PDB entry 8S5I | electron microscopy, 3.10 A resolution | chains A and F of the 6 polymer chains in the assembly

[Chain A (and F)]
Name: Cystathionine beta-synthase
Source organism: Homo sapiens
Notes: EC 4.2.1.22; chain F of this document is another copy of the same molecule, construct and numbering; everything in this record applies to it too
Reference sequence: P35520 (CBS_HUMAN); residues 1-551 here = UniProt positions 1-551
Amino-acid sequence (559 residues; row label = number of the first residue in the row):
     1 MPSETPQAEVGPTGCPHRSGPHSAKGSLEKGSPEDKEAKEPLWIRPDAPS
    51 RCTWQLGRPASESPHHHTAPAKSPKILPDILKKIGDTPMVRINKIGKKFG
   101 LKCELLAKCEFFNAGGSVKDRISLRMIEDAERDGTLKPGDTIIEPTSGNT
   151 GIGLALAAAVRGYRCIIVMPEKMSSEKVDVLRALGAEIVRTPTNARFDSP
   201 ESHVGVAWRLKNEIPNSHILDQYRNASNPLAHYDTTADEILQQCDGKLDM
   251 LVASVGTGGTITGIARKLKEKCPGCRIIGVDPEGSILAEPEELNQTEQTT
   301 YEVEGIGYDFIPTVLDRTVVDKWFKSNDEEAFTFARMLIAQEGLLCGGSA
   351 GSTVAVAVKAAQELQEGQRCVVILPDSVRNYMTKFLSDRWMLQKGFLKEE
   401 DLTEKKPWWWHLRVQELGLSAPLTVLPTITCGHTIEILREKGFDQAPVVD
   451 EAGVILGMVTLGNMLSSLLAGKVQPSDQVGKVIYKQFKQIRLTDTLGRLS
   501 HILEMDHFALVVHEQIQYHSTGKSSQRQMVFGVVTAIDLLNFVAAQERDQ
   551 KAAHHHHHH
Not modelled in the structure: 1-41, 549-559
Construct notes: expression tag (552-559)
Modified / non-standard residues: K119 ((2S)-2-amino-6-[[3-hydroxy-2-methyl-5-(phosphonooxymethyl)pyridin-4-yl]methylideneamino]hexanoic acid; LLP)
UniProt features mapped onto this chain:
  - binding site (heme): C52, H65
  - binding site (pyridoxal 5'-phosphate): N149, G256 to T260, S349
  - modified residue: S27 (Phosphoserine), K119 (N6-(pyridoxal phosphate)lysine), S199 (Phosphoserine)
  - cross-link: K211 (Glycyl lysine isopeptide (Lys-Gly) (interchain with G-Cter in SUMO))
  - natural variant: R18 (R18C: Results in 1/3 to 2/3 the enzyme activity of the wild-type), P49 (P49L: In CBSD), R58 (R58W: In CBSD), H65 (H65R: In CBSD), P78 (P78R: In CBSD), G85 (G85R: In CBSD), T87 (T87N: In CBSD), P88 (P88S: In CBSD), L101 (L101P: In CBSD), K102 (K102N: In CBSD; K102Q), C109 (C109R: In CBSD), A114 (A114V: In CBSD), 81 further natural variant entries in UniProt
  - mutagenesis: C272 (C272A: Reduced heme content and cystathionine beta-synthase activity), C275 (C275S: Reduced heme content and cystathionine beta-synthase activity)
Ion coordination: heme Fe near H65 (its only coordinating residue here)
Residues lining bound ligands: heme (HEM): P49, S50, R51, C52, T53, W54, R58, P59, E62, S63, P64, H65, R224, A226, P229, L230, Y233, G263, R266, T313, V314
What the authors report for this chain:
  - self-association interface (contacts with another copy of this molecule); pairs are residue here / residue on that copy: L423-Y518 (hydrophobic contact), V425-Y518 (hydrophobic contact), I437-Y518 (hydrophobic contact), P422, I516, F531
  - conformationally variable residues: A421, P422

[Chain A / chain F interface]
Residue-residue contacts - 62 pairs, chain A then chain F:
  Q415(A) - Q415(F)
  Q415(A) - E416(F)
  E416(A) - R413(F)  hydrogen bond (backbone-side chain)
  E416(A) - Q415(F)
  E416(A) - E416(F)
  L417(A) - R413(F)
  A421(A) - H513(F)
  A421(A) - Q515(F)  hydrogen bond (backbone-side chain)
  P422(A) - E514(F)
  P422(A) - Q515(F)
  P422(A) - I516(F)  hydrogen bond (backbone-backbone)
  L423(A) - I516(F)
  T424(A) - I516(F)  hydrogen bond (backbone-backbone)
  T424(A) - Q517(F)
  T424(A) - Y518(F)  hydrogen bond (backbone-backbone)
  V425(A) - Y518(F)
  L426(A) - Q517(F)
  L426(A) - Y518(F)  hydrogen bond (backbone-backbone)
  I429(A) - H519(F)
  H433(A) - S520(F)
  H433(A) - T521(F)
  I437(A) - Y518(F)  hydrophobic
  I437(A) - T521(F)
  K441(A) - Y518(F)  hydrogen bond
  V449(A) - Q517(F)  hydrogen bond (backbone-side chain)
  D450(A) - Q517(F)  hydrogen bond (backbone-side chain)
  E451(A) - H519(F)  salt bridge
  E451(A) - R527(F)  hydrogen bond (backbone-side chain)
  H513(A) - A421(F)
  H513(A) - M529(F)
  H513(A) - F531(F)
  E514(A) - P422(F)
  Q515(A) - A421(F)  hydrogen bond (side chain-backbone)
  Q515(A) - P422(F)
  Q515(A) - M529(F)
  Q515(A) - V530(F)  hydrogen bond (side chain-backbone)
  I516(A) - P422(F)  hydrogen bond (backbone-backbone)
  I516(A) - L423(F)
  I516(A) - T424(F)  hydrogen bond (backbone-backbone)
  Q517(A) - T424(F)
  Q517(A) - L426(F)
  Q517(A) - V449(F)  hydrogen bond (side chain-backbone)
  Q517(A) - D450(F)  hydrogen bond (side chain-backbone)
  Y518(A) - T424(F)  hydrogen bond (backbone-backbone)
  Y518(A) - V425(F)
  Y518(A) - L426(F)  hydrogen bond (backbone-backbone)
  Y518(A) - I437(F)  hydrophobic
  Y518(A) - K441(F)  hydrogen bond
  H519(A) - L426(F)
  H519(A) - I429(F)
  S520(A) - H433(F)
  T521(A) - H433(F)
  T521(A) - I437(F)
  R527(A) - E451(F)  salt bridge
  M529(A) - H513(F)
  M529(A) - Q515(F)
  M529(A) - Q528(F)
  M529(A) - M529(F)  hydrophobic
  V530(A) - H513(F)
  V530(A) - Q515(F)  hydrogen bond (backbone-side chain)
  F531(A) - H513(F)
  F531(A) - F531(F)  hydrophobic
Also at the interface, not in a pair above, chain A (31 interface residues in all): R413, L492
Also at the interface, not in a pair above, chain F (31 interface residues in all): L417

[Summary]
The chain A/chain F interface involves 31 residues from each chain, with 20 hydrogen bonds and 2 salt bridges.
Among the polar pairs are E451(A)-H519(F), R527(A)-E451(F) and E416(A)-R413(F). Bound to chain A: heme. From
the paper: conformational variability at A421(A) and P422(A); a self-association interface involving P422(A),
L423(A) and V425(A) among others.
Chain A and chain F are both Cystathionine beta-synthase (Homo sapiens); the structure, Full-length human
cystathionine beta-synthase with C-terminal 6xHis-tag, basal state, single particle reconstruction, was
determined by electron microscopy (same publication as 8S5H, 8S5J, 8S5K, 8S5L and 8S5M).
